Entry 4RAI (X-ray diffraction, 2.31 A resolution); this record covers chain A.

[Chain A]
Protein: Potassium channel protein
From: Bacillus cereus ATCC 14579
UniProtKB: Q81HW2 (Q81HW2_BACCR); aligned to UniProt positions 20-109 over residues 20-109 (the alignment contains insertions or deletions, so no single offset holds)
Amino-acid sequence (96 residues; row label = number of the first residue in the row):
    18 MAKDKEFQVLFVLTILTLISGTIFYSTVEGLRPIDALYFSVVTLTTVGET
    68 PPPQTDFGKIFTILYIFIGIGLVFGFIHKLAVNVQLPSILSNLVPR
Unresolved in the structure: 18-23, 113
Sequence notes: expression tag (18-19, 110-113); engineered mutation Glu66 (Asp in Q81HW2), Thr67 (Gly in Q81HW2), Pro68 (Asn in Q81HW2), Pro69 (Phe in Q81HW2)
Bound ions: Na+ site 1: Thr63, Val64; Na+ site 2 near Thr63 (its only coordinating residue here); Na+ site 3 near Val64 (its only coordinating residue here); Na+ site 4 near Gly65 (its only coordinating residue here)
Ligand contacts:
  - glycine (GLY), molecule 1: Phe28, Ile32, Leu35, Leu81, Phe84, Phe93
  - glycine (GLY), molecule 2: Glu46, Leu48, Phe56, Pro68, Pro69, Pro70, Gln71

[Summary]
Chain A binds glycine. Thr63 and Val64 form the Na+ site 1.
Chain A is Potassium channel protein (Bacillus cereus ATCC 14579); the structure, Crystal Structure of CNG
mimicking NaK-ETPP mutant in complex with Na+, was determined by X-ray diffraction (same publication as 4R50,
4R6Z, 4R7C, 4R8C and 4RO2).
